5AVD - chain A; structure by X-ray diffraction, 0.86 A resolution.

# Chain A
Protein: Chymotrypsin-like elastase family member 1
Source organism: Sus scrofa
Notes: EC 3.4.21.36
UniProt: P00772 (CELA1_PIG); residues 16-255 here correspond to UniProt positions 27-266 (UniProt number = residue number + 11)
Sequence (240 residues; row label = number of the first residue in the row):
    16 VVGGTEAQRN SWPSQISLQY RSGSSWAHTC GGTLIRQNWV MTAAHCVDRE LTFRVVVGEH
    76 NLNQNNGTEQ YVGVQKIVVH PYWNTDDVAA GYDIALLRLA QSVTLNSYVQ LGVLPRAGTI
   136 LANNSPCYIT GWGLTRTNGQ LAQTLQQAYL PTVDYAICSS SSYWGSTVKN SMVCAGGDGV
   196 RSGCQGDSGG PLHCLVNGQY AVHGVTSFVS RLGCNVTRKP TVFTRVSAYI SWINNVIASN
Disulfides: C45-C61, C142-C209, C173-C189, C199-C229

# Overview
Chain A is Chymotrypsin-like elastase family member 1 (Sus scrofa); the structure, The 0.86 angstrom structure
of elastase crystallized in high-strength agarose hydrogel, was determined by X-ray diffraction, deposited
together with 5AVG, 5AVH and 5AVN.
